3FXQ - chains A and B; structure by X-ray diffraction, 1.85 A resolution.

# Chain A (and B)
Name: LysR type regulator of tsaMBCD
From: Comamonas testosteroni
Notes: chain B of this document is another copy of the same molecule, construct and numbering; everything in this record applies to it too
UniProt: P94678 (P94678_COMTE); aligned to UniProt positions 1-299 over residues 1-299 (the alignment contains insertions or deletions, so no single offset holds)
Chain sequence (305 residues; row label = number of the first residue in the row):
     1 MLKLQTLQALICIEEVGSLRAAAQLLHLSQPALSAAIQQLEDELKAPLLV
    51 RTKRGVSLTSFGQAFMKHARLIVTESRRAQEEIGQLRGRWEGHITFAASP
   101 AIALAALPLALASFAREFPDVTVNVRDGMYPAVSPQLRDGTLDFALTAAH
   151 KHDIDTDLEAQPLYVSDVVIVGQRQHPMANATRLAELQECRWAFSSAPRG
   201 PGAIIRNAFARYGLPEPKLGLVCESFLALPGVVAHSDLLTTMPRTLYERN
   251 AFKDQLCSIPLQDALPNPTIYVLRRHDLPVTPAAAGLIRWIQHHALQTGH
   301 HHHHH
Not modelled in the structure: 297-305
Construct notes: expression tag (300-305)

# How chain A and chain B interact
Pairs across the interface (50; chain A residue first):
  Leu2(A) - Met1(B)  hydrophobic
  Lys3(A) - Leu4(B)
  Leu4(A) - Met1(B)  hydrophobic
  Gln5(A) - Met1(B)
  Gln8(A) - Met1(B)
  Leu44(A) - Gln80(B)
  Leu44(A) - Ile83(B)
  Lys45(A) - Arg87(B)  hydrogen bond (backbone-side chain)
  Lys45(A) - Arg89(B)
  Ala46(A) - Ile83(B)  hydrophobic
  Ala46(A) - Arg87(B)
  Phe61(A) - Ile83(B)
  Phe61(A) - Leu86(B)  hydrophobic
  Phe61(A) - Arg87(B)
  Ala64(A) - Glu82(B)
  Ala64(A) - Leu86(B)  hydrophobic
  Phe65(A) - Ala79(B)  hydrophobic
  Lys67(A) - Pro279(B)
  His68(A) - Glu75(B)  salt bridge
  His68(A) - Ala79(B)
  His68(A) - Glu82(B)  salt bridge
  His68(A) - Pro279(B)
  Leu71(A) - Glu75(B)
  Leu71(A) - Asp277(B)
  Leu71(A) - Leu278(B)  hydrophobic
  Leu71(A) - Pro279(B)
  Ile72(A) - Glu75(B)
  Ile72(A) - Ser76(B)
  Glu75(A) - His68(B)  salt bridge
  Glu75(A) - Leu71(B)
  Glu75(A) - Ile72(B)
  Ser76(A) - Ile72(B)
  Ala79(A) - Phe65(B)  hydrophobic
  Ala79(A) - His68(B)
  Gln80(A) - Leu2(B)
  Gln80(A) - Leu44(B)
  Glu82(A) - Ala64(B)
  Glu82(A) - Lys67(B)  salt bridge
  Glu82(A) - His68(B)  salt bridge
  Ile83(A) - Leu44(B)
  Ile83(A) - Phe61(B)
  Leu86(A) - Phe61(B)
  Leu86(A) - Ala64(B)  hydrophobic
  Arg87(A) - Leu44(B)
  Arg87(A) - Lys45(B)
  Arg87(A) - Phe61(B)
  Trp90(A) - Pro47(B)
  Trp90(A) - Phe61(B)  hydrophobic
  Glu91(A) - Lys45(B)
  Pro279(A) - Pro47(B)  hydrophobic
Also at the interface, not in a pair above, chain A (29 interface residues in all): Glu43, Arg78, Asp277
Also at the interface, not in a pair above, chain B (30 interface residues in all): Lys3, Ala46, Val50, Arg78, Arg275

# In short
The interface between chain A and chain B involves 29 residues on one side and 30 on the other, with 1
hydrogen bond and 5 salt bridges. Polar contacts include His68(A)-Glu75(B), His68(A)-Glu82(B) and
Glu82(A)-Lys67(B).
Chain A and chain B are both LysR type regulator of tsaMBCD (Comamonas testosteroni); the structure, Crystal
structure of the LysR-type transcriptional regulator TsaR, was determined by X-ray diffraction together with
3FXR, 3FXU and 3FZJ from the same study.
